Entry 5VQD (X-ray diffraction, 2.10 A resolution); this record covers chain A.

# Chain A
Name: Beta-glucoside phosphorylase BglX
Chain sequence (573 residues; numbered 1 to 573; the number before each row is that of its first residue):
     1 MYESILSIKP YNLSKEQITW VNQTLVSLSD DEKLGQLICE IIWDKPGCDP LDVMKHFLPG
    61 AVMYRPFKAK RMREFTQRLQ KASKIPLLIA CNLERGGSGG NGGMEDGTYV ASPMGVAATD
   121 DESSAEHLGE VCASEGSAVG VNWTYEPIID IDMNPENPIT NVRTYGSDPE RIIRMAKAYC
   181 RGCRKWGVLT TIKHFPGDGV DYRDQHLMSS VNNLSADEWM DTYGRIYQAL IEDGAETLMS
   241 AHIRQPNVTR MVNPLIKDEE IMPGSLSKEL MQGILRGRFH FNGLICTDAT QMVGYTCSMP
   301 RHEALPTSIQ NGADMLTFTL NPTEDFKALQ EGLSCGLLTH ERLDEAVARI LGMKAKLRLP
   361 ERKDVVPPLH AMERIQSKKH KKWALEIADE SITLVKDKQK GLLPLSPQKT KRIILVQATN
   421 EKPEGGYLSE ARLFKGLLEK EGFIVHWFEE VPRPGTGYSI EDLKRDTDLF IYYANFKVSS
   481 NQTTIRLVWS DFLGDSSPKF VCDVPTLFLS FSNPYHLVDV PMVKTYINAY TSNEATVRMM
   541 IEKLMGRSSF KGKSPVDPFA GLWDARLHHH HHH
Not modelled in the structure: 44-50, 491-492, 567-573
What the authors report for this chain:
  - mutagenesis - Q205S (10-fold): increased catalytic activity on pNPGlcNAc
  - mutagenesis - Q205S (10-fold): decreased catalytic activity on pNPGlc

# Overview
The paper reports that Q205S increases catalytic activity on pNPGlcNAc; Q205S reduces catalytic activity on
pNPGlc.
Chain A is Beta-glucoside phosphorylase BglX; the structure, Beta-glucoside phosphorylase BglX, was determined
by X-ray diffraction together with 5VQE from the same study.
